7DB9 - chains B and F of the 6 polymer chains in the assembly; structure by X-ray diffraction, 2.85 A resolution.

[Chain B]
Name: Tubulin beta chain
Source organism: Sus scrofa
UniProt: A0A287AGU7 (A0A287AGU7_PIG); residues 1-445 here = UniProt positions 1-445
Chain sequence (445 residues; numbered 1 to 445; the number before each row is that of its first residue):
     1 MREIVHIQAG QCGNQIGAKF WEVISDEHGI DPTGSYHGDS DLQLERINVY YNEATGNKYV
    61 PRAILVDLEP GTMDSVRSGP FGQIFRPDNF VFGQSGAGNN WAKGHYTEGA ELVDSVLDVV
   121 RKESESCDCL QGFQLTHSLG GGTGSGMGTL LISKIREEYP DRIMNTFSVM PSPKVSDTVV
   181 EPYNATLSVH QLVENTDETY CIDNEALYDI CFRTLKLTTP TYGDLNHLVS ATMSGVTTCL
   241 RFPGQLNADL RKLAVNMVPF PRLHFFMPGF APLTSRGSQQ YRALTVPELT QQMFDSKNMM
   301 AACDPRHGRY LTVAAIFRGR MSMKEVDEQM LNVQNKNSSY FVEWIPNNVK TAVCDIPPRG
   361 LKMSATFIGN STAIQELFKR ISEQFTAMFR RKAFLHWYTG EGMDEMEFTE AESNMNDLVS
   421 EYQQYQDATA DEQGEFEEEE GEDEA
Disordered / not traced: 431-445
Ion coordination: Mg2+: Q11 (together with GDP); Ca2+ near E111 (its only coordinating residue here)
Ligand contacts:
  - GDP (guanosine-5'-diphosphate): G10, Q11, C12, Q15, I16, D67, N99, S138, G140, G141, G142, T143, G144, S145, V169, P171, V175, S176, D177, E181, N204, L207, Y222, L225, N226
  - IC1 (3-[(2,4,6-trimethoxy-phenyl)-methylene]-indolin-2-one): Y200, G235, V236, C239, L240, L246, A248, D249, K252, L253, N256, M257, A314, A315, I316, K350, T351, A352, T366, I368

[Chain F]
Name: Tubulin tyrosine ligase
Source organism: Gallus gallus
UniProt: E1BQ43 (E1BQ43_CHICK); numbering as in UniProt (aligned over 1-378)
Chain sequence (384 residues; numbered 1 to 384; the number before each row is that of its first residue):
     1 MYTFVVRDEN SSVYAEVSRL LLATGQWKRL RKDNPRFNLM LGERNRLPFG RLGHEPGLVQ
    61 LVNYYRGADK LCRKASLVKL IKTSPELSES CTWFPESYVI YPTNLKTPVA PAQNGIRHLI
   121 NNTRTDEREV FLAAYNRRRE GREGNVWIAK SSAGAKGEGI LISSEASELL DFIDEQGQVH
   181 VIQKYLEKPL LLEPGHRKFD IRSWVLVDHL YNIYLYREGV LRTSSEPYNS ANFQDKTCHL
   241 TNHCIQKEYS KNYGRYEEGN EMFFEEFNQY LMDALNTTLE NSILLQIKHI IRSCLMCIEP
   301 AISTKHLHYQ SFQLFGFDFM VDEELKVWLI EVNGAPACAQ KLYAELCQGI VDVAISSVFP
   361 LADTGQKTSQ PTSIFIKLHH HHHH
Disordered / not traced: 107-124, 153-156, 363-372
Sequence notes: expression tag (379-384)
Ligand contacts: AMP-PCP (ACP; phosphomethylphosphonic acid adenylate ester): K74, I148, K150, E158, Q183, K184, Y185, L186, K198, D200, R202, R222, H239, L240, T241, N242, D318, M320, I330, E331, N333

[How chain B and chain F interact]
Contacting residue pairs (12; chain B residue first):
  L331(B) with P56(F); G57(F)
  Q334(B) with R36(F), hydrogen bond
  N335(B) with R36(F), hydrogen bond; P56(F); G57(F); L58(F)
  S338(B) with L30(F); N34(F), hydrogen bond; R36(F)
  N347(B) with R36(F)
  A430(B) with D33(F)
Other interface residues (no listed pair), chain B (8 interface residues in all): K336, T429
Other interface residues (no listed pair), chain F (10 interface residues in all): M1, T3, R31

[Overview]
The interface between chain B and chain F involves 8 residues on one side and 10 on the other; the contacts
include 3 hydrogen bonds. Among the polar pairs are Q334(B)-R36(F), N335(B)-R36(F) and S338(B)-N34(F). Bound
to chain B: GDP and compound IC1.
Here chain B is Tubulin beta chain (Sus scrofa) and chain F is Tubulin tyrosine ligase (Gallus gallus). Entry
7DB9 (IC1 in complex with tubulin) was determined by X-ray diffraction.
